PDB entry 8U9C | electron microscopy, 3.70 A resolution | chains D and E of the 7 polymer chains in the assembly

# Chain D (and E)
Molecule: Cell division control protein 48
From: Saccharomyces cerevisiae
Notes: EC 3.6.4.6; chain E of this document is another copy of the same molecule, construct and numbering; everything in this record applies to it too
UniProtKB: P25694 (CDC48_YEAST); numbering as in UniProt (aligned over 1-835)
Sequence (835 residues; each row starts with the number of its first residue):
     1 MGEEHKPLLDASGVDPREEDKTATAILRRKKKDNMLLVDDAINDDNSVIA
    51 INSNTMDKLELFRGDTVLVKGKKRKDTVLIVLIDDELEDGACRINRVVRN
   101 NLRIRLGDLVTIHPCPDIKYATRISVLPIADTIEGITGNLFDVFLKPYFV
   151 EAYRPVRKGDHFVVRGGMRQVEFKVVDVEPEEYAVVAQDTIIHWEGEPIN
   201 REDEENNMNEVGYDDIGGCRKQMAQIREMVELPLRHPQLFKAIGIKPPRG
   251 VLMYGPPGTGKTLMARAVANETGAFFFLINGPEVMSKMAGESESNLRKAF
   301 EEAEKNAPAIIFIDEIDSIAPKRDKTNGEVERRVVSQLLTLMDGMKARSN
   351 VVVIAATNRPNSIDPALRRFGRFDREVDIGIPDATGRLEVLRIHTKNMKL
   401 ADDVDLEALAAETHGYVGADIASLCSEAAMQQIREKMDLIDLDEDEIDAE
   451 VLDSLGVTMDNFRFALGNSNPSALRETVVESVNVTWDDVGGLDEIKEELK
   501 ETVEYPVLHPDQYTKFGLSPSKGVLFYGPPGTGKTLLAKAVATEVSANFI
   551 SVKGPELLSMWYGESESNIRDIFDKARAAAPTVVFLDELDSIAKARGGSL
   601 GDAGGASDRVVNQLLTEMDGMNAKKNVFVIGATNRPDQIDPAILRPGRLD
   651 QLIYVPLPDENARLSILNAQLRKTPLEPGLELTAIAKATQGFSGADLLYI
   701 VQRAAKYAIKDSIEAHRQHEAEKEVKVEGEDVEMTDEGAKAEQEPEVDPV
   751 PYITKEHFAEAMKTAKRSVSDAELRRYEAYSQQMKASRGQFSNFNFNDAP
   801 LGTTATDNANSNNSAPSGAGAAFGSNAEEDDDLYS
Disordered / not traced: 1-203, 439-448, 722-747, 789-835 (chain E: 1-210, 381-382, 439-449, 469-480, 714-751, 788-835)
Metal / ion sites: Mg2+ site 1: T262 (together with 08T); Mg2+ site 2: D343 (together with 08T) (shared with 1 residue of chain C); Mg2+ site 3: T535 (together with 08T)
Ligand contacts:
  - 08T ([[[(2R,3S,4R,5R)-5-(6-aminopurin-9-yl)-3,4-bis(oxidanyl)oxolan-2-yl]methoxy-oxidanyl-phosphoryl]oxy-oxidanyl-phosphoryl]oxy-tris(fluoranyl)beryllium), molecule 1: D215, I216, G217, P256, P257, G258, T259, G260, K261, T262, L263, R266, N358, P382, V390, H394, G418, A419
  - 08T, molecule 2: D343, R369, F370, R372
  - 08T, molecule 3: D488, V489, G490, L492, P529, P530, G531, T532, G533, K534, T535, L536, E588, I666, Q670, G694, A695, L698
  - 08T, molecule 4: D619, K624, R645, R648
Curated features (UniProtKB/Swiss-Prot):
  - binding site (ATP): P257 to L263, N358, H394, G531 to L536
  - modified residue: S472 (Phosphoserine), S519 (Phosphoserine), T735 (Phosphothreonine), S770 (Phosphoserine)
  - cross-link (Glycyl lysine isopeptide (Lys-Gly)): K305 (interchain with G-Cter in ubiquitin), K322 (interchain with G-Cter in ubiquitin), K346 (interchain with G-Cter in ubiquitin), K522 (interchain with G-Cter in ubiquitin), K539 (interchain with G-Cter in ubiquitin), K594 (interchain with G-Cter in ubiquitin), K673 (interchain with G-Cter in ubiquitin)
  - mutagenesis: K261 (K261A: Moderate reduction in growth rate; K261T: Probable loss of ATP binding. Complete loss of catalytic activity), E315 (E315A: Moderate reduction in growth rate; E315D: Severe loss of catalytic activity without affecting cooperativity between the 2 ATP-binding regions. Slight reduction in growth rate ...), N358 (N358A: Slight reduction in growth rate. Restores cell growth; when associated with Q-315), R369 (R369A: No effect on growth rate. Restores cell growth; when associated with Q-315), P471 (P471A/S: Restores cell growth; when associated with Q-315), R475 (R475H: Restores cell growth; when associated with Q-315), K534 (K534A/T: Severe loss of catalytic activity. Lethal), E588 (E588D: Moderate reduction in growth rate; E588Q: Lethal), R645 (R645A: Lethal)
From the paper describing this entry:
  - catalytic residues: E315, R369, R372, E588, R645, R648 (citing earlier work)

# Interface between chain D and chain E
Contacting residue pairs (68):
  R266(D) - M345(E)
  P282(D) - R333(E)
  P282(D) - S336(E)
  M285(D) - E329(E)
  M285(D) - R333(E)  hydrogen bond
  S286(D) - A289(E)
  S286(D) - R333(E)
  K287(D) - K287(E)
  K287(D) - A289(E)
  K287(D) - V330(E)
  N397(D) - G244(E)
  M398(D) - I243(E)
  M398(D) - G244(E)
  K399(D) - I243(E)  hydrogen bond (backbone-backbone)
  S423(D) - F370(E)
  S426(D) - F370(E)
  A429(D) - I245(E)  hydrophobic
  M430(D) - F240(E)  hydrophobic
  M430(D) - P248(E)
  M430(D) - R375(E)  hydrogen bond
  R475(D) - P365(E)
  E480(D) - N622(E)
  E480(D) - A623(E)  hydrogen bond (side chain-backbone)
  P530(D) - P641(E)
  P530(D) - R645(E)
  G531(D) - R645(E)
  T535(D) - G620(E)
  K539(D) - G620(E)
  S551(D) - M621(E)
  P555(D) - R609(E)
  P555(D) - Q613(E)
  E556(D) - R570(E)  salt bridge
  S559(D) - Y562(E)
  M560(D) - W561(E)  hydrophobic
  M560(D) - Y562(E)  hydrogen bond (backbone-backbone)
  E588(D) - N612(E)  hydrogen bond
  S591(D) - N612(E)
  G598(D) - L600(E)
  S599(D) - L600(E)
  S599(D) - G601(E)
  G601(D) - D602(E)
  D602(D) - D602(E)  hydrogen bond (backbone-side chain)
  A603(D) - D602(E)  hydrogen bond (backbone-side chain)
  K673(D) - F516(E)
  T674(D) - F516(E)
  A695(D) - R645(E)
  A695(D) - P646(E)
  D696(D) - P646(E)
  Y699(D) - P646(E)  hydrophobic
  Y699(D) - D650(E)
  Q702(D) - S519(E)  hydrogen bond (side chain-backbone)
  R703(D) - E498(E)  salt bridge
  A705(D) - L518(E)  hydrophobic
  K706(D) - Y513(E)
  K706(D) - P520(E)
  K706(D) - S521(E)
  A708(D) - F516(E)  hydrophobic
  I709(D) - Y505(E)  hydrophobic
  I709(D) - Q512(E)
  I709(D) - Y513(E)  hydrophobic
  I709(D) - F516(E)  hydrophobic
  I713(D) - Y505(E)  hydrophobic
  I713(D) - H509(E)
  I713(D) - Q512(E)
  D748(D) - K515(E)  salt bridge
  A765(D) - S787(E)
  R767(D) - S787(E)
  S768(D) - P646(E)
Interface residues without a listed pair, chain D (68 interface residues in all): N270, N280, A419, A422, I433, R434, L452, L455, V482, L558, D587, D590, K594, L600, N634, R635, P675, V701, K710, V750, I753, S770
Interface residues without a listed pair, chain E (60 interface residues in all): L232, Q238, L239, A242, K246, Q337, T340, R368, R369, E501, G517, E566, R596, G597, G605, T616

# In short
Chain D and chain E form an interface of 68 and 60 residues respectively; the contacts include 9 hydrogen
bonds and 3 salt bridges. Polar contacts include E556(D)-R570(E), R703(D)-E498(E) and D748(D)-K515(E). Bound
to chain D: 4 copies of compound 08T. From the paper: catalytic residues E315(D), R369(D) and R372(D) among
others.
Chain D and chain E are both Cell division control protein 48 (Saccharomyces cerevisiae); the structure,
Cdc48-Shp1 unfolding native substrate, Class 5, was determined by electron microscopy (same publication as
8U7T, 8U8I, 8U9P, 8U9Q, 8U9Z, 8UA0 and 3 further entries).
